3F5A - chain A; structure by X-ray diffraction, 2.00 A resolution.

Chain A:
Protein: Micronemal protein 1
From: Toxoplasma gondii
Notes: fragment: N-terminal domain: Residues 17-262
Reference sequence: O00834 (MIC1_TOXGO); residues 1-246 here correspond to UniProt positions 17-262 (UniProt number = residue number + 16)
Amino-acid sequence (246 residues; each row starts with the number of its first residue):
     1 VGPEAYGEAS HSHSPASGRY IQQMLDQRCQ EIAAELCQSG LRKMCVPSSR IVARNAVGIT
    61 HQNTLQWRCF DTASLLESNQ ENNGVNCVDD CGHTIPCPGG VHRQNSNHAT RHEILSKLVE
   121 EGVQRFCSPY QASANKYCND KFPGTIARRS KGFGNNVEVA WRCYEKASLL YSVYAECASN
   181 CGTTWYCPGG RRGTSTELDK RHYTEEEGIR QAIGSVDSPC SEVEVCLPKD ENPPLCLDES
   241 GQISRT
Not modelled in the structure: 1-12, 80-82, 244-246
Disulfides: Cys-29/Cys-69, Cys-37/Cys-45, Cys-87/Cys-97, Cys-91/Cys-127, Cys-138/Cys-163, Cys-177/Cys-187, Cys-181/Cys-226, Cys-220/Cys-236
Modified / non-standard residues: Mse-24 (selenomethionine; parent Met); Mse-44 (selenomethionine; parent Met)
From the paper describing this entry:
  - binding site for N-acetyl-alpha-neuraminic acid: Lys-200, His-202, Thr-204, Glu-205
  - specificity-determining residues: Glu-206
  - conformationally variable residues (loop rearrangement, order/disorder transition): Leu-76 to Asn-82

In short:
From the paper: a binding site for N-acetyl-alpha-neuraminic acid at Lys-200, His-202 and Thr-204 among
others; the specificity determinant Glu-206.
Chain A is Micronemal protein 1 (Toxoplasma gondii); the structure, Crystal structure of Toxoplasma gondii
micronemal protein 1 bound to 3'SiaLacNAc1-3, was determined by X-ray diffraction together with 3F5E from the
same study.
